PDB entry 5MUU | electron microscopy, 4.00 A resolution | chains A and C of the 13 polymer chains in the assembly

[Chain A]
Molecule: Major inner protein P1
Organism: Pseudomonas phage phi6
Reference sequence: P11126 (P1_BPPH6); numbering as in UniProt (aligned over 1-769)
Chain sequence (769 residues; each row starts with the number of its first residue):
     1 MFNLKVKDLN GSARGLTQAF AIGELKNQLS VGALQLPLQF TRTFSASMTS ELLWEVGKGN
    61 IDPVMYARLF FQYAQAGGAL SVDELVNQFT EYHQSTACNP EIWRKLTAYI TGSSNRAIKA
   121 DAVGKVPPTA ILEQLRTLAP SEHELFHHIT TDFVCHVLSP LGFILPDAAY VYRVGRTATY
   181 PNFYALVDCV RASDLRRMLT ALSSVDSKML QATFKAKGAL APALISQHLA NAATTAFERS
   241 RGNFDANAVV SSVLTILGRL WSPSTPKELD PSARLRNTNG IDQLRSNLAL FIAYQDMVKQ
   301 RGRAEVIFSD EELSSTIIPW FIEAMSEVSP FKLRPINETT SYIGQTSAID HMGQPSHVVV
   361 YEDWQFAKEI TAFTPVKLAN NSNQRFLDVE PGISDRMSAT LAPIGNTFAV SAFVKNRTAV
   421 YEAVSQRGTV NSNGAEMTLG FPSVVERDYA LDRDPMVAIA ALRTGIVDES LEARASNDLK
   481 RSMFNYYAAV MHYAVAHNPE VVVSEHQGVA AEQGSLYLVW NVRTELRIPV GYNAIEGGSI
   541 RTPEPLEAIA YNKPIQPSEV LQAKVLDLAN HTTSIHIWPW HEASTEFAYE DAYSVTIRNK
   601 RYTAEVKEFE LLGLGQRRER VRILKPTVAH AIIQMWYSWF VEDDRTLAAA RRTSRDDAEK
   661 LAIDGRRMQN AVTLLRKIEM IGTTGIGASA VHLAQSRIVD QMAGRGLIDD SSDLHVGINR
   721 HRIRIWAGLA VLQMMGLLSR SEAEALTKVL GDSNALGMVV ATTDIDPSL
Not modelled in the structure: 767-769

[Chain C]
Molecule: Packaging enzyme P4
Organism: Pseudomonas phage phi6
Notes: EC 3.6.1.15
Reference sequence: P11125 (P4_BPPH6); residues 1-332 here = UniProt positions 1-332
Chain sequence (332 residues; row label = number of the first residue in the row):
     1 MPIVVTQAHI DRVGIAADLL DASPVSLQVL GRPTAINTVV IKTYIAAVME LASKQGGSLA
    61 GVDIRPSVLL KDTAIFTKPK AKSADVESDV DVLDTGIYSV PGLARKPVTH RWPSEGIYSG
   121 VTALMGATGS GKSITLNEKL RPDVLIRWGE VAEAYDELDT AVHISTLDEM LIVCIGLGAL
   181 GFNVAVDSVR PLLFRLKGAA SAGGIVAVFY SLLTDISNLF TQYDCSVVMV VNPMVDAEKI
   241 EYVFGQVMAS TVGAILCADG NVSRTMFRTN KGRIFNGAAP LAADTHMPSM DRPTSMKALD
   301 HTSIASVAPL ERGSVDTDDR NSAPRRGANF SL
Not modelled in the structure: 1-292, 332
Curated features (UniProtKB/Swiss-Prot):
  - region: Arg111 to Glu138 (Involved in the regulation and mechanisms of transcription, replication and genome packaging)
  - binding site (ATP): Gly126 to Ser133
What the authors report for this chain:
  - conformationally variable residues (order/disorder transition): Arg292 to Leu332

[Interface between chain A and chain C]
Contacting residue pairs (16; chain A residue first):
  Asp591(A) - Thr294(C)  hydrogen bond
  Arg722(A) - Met296(C)  hydrogen bond (side chain-backbone)
  Arg722(A) - Leu299(C)
  Arg722(A) - Asp300(C)  salt bridge
  Ile725(A) - Leu299(C)  hydrophobic
  Trp726(A) - Thr294(C)
  Trp726(A) - Met296(C)
  Gln733(A) - Thr294(C)
  Glu744(A) - Ser295(C)  hydrogen bond
  Thr747(A) - Leu299(C)
  Lys748(A) - Ala298(C)
  Gly751(A) - Ala298(C)
  Asn754(A) - Ser303(C)  hydrogen bond
  Leu756(A) - Leu299(C)  hydrophobic
  Leu756(A) - Thr302(C)
  Gly757(A) - Ser303(C)
Also at the interface, not in a pair above, chain A (14 interface residues in all): Arg740, Leu750
Also at the interface, not in a pair above, chain C (12 interface residues in all): Pro293, His301, Ile304, Ala305

[Overview]
14 residues of chain A and 12 residues of chain C are in contact; the contacts include 4 hydrogen bonds and 1
salt bridge. Polar pairs include Arg722(A)-Asp300(C), Asp591(A)-Thr294(C) and Arg722(A)-Met296(C). From
UniProt: 8 ATP-binding residues on chain C. From the paper: conformational variability at Arg292(C).
Chain A is Major inner protein P1 and chain C is Packaging enzyme P4, both from Pseudomonas phage phi6; the
structure, dsRNA bacteriophage phi6 nucleocapsid, was determined by electron microscopy together with 5MUV and
5MUW from the same study.
